Entry 7AQW (electron microscopy, 3.17 A resolution); this record covers chains L and M of the 13 polymer chains in the assembly.

Chain L:
Molecule: NADH-ubiquinone oxidoreductase chain 5
Source organism: Arabidopsis thaliana
Notes: EC 7.1.1.2
UniProtKB: B5TM94 (B5TM94_ARATH); residues 1-669 here = UniProt positions 1-669
Chain sequence (669 residues; row label = number of the first residue in the row):
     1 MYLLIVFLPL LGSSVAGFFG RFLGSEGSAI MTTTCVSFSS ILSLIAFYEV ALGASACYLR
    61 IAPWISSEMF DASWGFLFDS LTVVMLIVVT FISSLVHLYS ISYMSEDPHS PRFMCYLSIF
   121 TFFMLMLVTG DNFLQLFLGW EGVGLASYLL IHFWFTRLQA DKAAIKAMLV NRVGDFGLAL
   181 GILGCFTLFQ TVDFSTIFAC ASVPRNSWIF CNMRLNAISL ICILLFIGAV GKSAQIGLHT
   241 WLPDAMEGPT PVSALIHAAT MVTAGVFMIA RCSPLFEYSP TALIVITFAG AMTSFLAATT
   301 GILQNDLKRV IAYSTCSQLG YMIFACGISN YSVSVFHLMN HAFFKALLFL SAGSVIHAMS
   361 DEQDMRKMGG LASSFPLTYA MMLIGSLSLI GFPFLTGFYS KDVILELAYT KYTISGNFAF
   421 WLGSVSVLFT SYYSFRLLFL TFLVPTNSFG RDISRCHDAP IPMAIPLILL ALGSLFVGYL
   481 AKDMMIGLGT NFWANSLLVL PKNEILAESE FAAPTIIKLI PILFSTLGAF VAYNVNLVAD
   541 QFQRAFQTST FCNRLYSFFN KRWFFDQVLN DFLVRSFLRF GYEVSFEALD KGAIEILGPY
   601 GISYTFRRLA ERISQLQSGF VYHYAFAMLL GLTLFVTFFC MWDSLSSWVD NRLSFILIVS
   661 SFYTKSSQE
Disordered / not traced: 590-669
Construct notes: conflict Phe91 (Ser in B5TM94)
Ligand contacts: phosphatidylcholine (PC7; (7S)-4-hydroxy-N,N,N-trimethyl-9-oxo-7-[(palmitoyloxy)methyl]-3,5,8-trioxa-4-phosphahexacosan-1-aminium 4-oxide): Leu10, Ser13, Ser14, Gly17, Phe18, His109, Arg112, Cys115, Tyr116, Ile119, Phe122, Phe123, Leu145, Leu149

Chain M:
Molecule: NADH-ubiquinone oxidoreductase chain 4
Source organism: Arabidopsis thaliana
Notes: EC 7.1.1.2
UniProtKB: B5TM93 (B5TM93_ARATH); numbering as in UniProt (aligned over 1-495)
Chain sequence (495 residues; row label = number of the first residue in the row):
     1 MLEHFCECYF NLSGLILCPV LGSIILLFIP NSRIRLIRLI GLCASLITFL YSLVLWIQFD
    61 SSTAKFQFVE SLRWLPYENI NFYLGIDGIS LFFVILTTFL IPICILVGWS GMRSYGKEYI
   121 IAFLICEFLM IAVFCMLDLL LFYVFFESVL IPMFIIIGVW GSRQRKIKAA YQFFLYTLLG
   181 SLFMLLAILL ILFQTGTTDL QILLTTEFSE RRQIFLWIAF FASFAVKVPM VPVHIWLPEA
   241 HVEAPTAGSV ILAGILLKFG TYGFLRFSIP MFPEATLCFT PFIYTLSAIA IIYTSLTTLR
   301 QIDLKKIIAY SSVAHMNLVT IGMFSLNIQG IGGSILLMLS HGLVSSALFL CVGVLYDRHK
   361 TRLVRYYGGL VSTMPNFSTI FFFFTLANMS LPGTSSFIGE FLILVGAFQR NSLVATLAAL
   421 GMILGAAYSL WLYNRVVSGN LKPDFLHKFS DLNGREVFIF IPFLVGLVWM GVYPKVFLDC
   481 MHTSVSNLVQ HGKFH
Disordered / not traced: 1-270
Construct notes: conflict Leu326 (Pro in B5TM93)
Ligand contacts:
  - phosphatidylcholine (PC7; (7S)-4-hydroxy-N,N,N-trimethyl-9-oxo-7-[(palmitoyloxy)methyl]-3,5,8-trioxa-4-phosphahexacosan-1-aminium 4-oxide): Val371, Ser372, Pro375, Ser378, Thr379, Phe382, Phe383, Leu386, Leu391, Pro392, Tyr433
  - phosphatidylethanolamine (PTY): Ile461, Pro462, Leu464, Val465, Gly466, Val468, Trp469, Val472, Tyr473, Lys475, Val476

How chain L and chain M interact:
Pairs across the interface (69; chain L residue first):
  Pro63(L) - Tyr473(M)
  Trp64(L) - Phe397(M)  hydrophobic
  Trp64(L) - Ile398(M)
  Trp64(L) - Gly471(M)  hydrogen bond (side chain-backbone)
  Trp64(L) - Val472(M)
  Trp64(L) - Pro474(M)
  Ile65(L) - Ile398(M)  hydrophobic
  Ser66(L) - His482(M)  hydrogen bond (backbone-side chain)
  Ser67(L) - Gln329(M)
  Ser67(L) - Leu402(M)
  Glu68(L) - Gln329(M)
  Met69(L) - Gln329(M)
  Phe70(L) - Gln329(M)
  Phe70(L) - Phe401(M)  hydrophobic
  Phe70(L) - Val405(M)  hydrophobic
  Trp74(L) - Val472(M)  hydrogen bond (side chain-backbone)
  Leu134(L) - Phe401(M)  hydrophobic
  Phe137(L) - Phe397(M)  hydrophobic
  Leu138(L) - Pro392(M)  hydrophobic
  Glu141(L) - Pro392(M)
  Leu145(L) - Phe382(M)  hydrophobic
  Leu145(L) - Leu386(M)  hydrophobic
  Leu145(L) - Leu391(M)  hydrophobic
  Tyr148(L) - Leu430(M)
  Tyr148(L) - Asn434(M)  hydrogen bond
  Leu149(L) - Phe382(M)  hydrophobic
  Phe155(L) - Val371(M)  hydrophobic
  Phe155(L) - Ser438(M)
  Phe155(L) - Gly439(M)
  Thr156(L) - Asn440(M)  hydrogen bond (backbone-side chain)
  Asp161(L) - Asn434(M)
  Ile165(L) - Leu430(M)  hydrophobic
  Met168(L) - Leu430(M)  hydrophobic
  Leu169(L) - Ala427(M)  hydrophobic
  Arg172(L) - Ile423(M)
  Arg172(L) - Ala426(M)
  Phe176(L) - Thr416(M)
  Phe176(L) - Ala419(M)  hydrophobic
  Phe176(L) - Leu420(M)  hydrophobic
  Phe176(L) - Met422(M)  hydrophobic
  Phe176(L) - Ile423(M)  hydrophobic
  Ala179(L) - Met422(M)  hydrophobic
  Leu180(L) - Phe408(M)  hydrophobic
  Ile182(L) - Phe401(M)  hydrophobic
  Leu183(L) - Phe401(M)  hydrophobic
  Leu183(L) - Leu404(M)
  Leu183(L) - Val405(M)  hydrophobic
  Leu183(L) - Phe408(M)  hydrophobic
  Phe186(L) - Gln329(M)
  Phe186(L) - Gln409(M)
  Thr187(L) - Phe408(M)
  Ile209(L) - Ser412(M)  hydrogen bond (backbone-side chain)
  Phe210(L) - Phe408(M)  hydrophobic
  Phe210(L) - Ser412(M)
  Cys211(L) - Ser412(M)  hydrogen bond (backbone-side chain)
  Cys211(L) - Thr416(M)
  Asn212(L) - Leu413(M)
  Leu578(L) - Arg300(M)
  Phe580(L) - Tyr293(M)  hydrophobic
  Phe580(L) - Leu296(M)  hydrophobic
  Gly581(L) - Leu296(M)
  Gly581(L) - Thr297(M)
  Gly581(L) - Arg300(M)
  Tyr582(L) - Arg300(M)
  Ser585(L) - Tyr293(M)  hydrogen bond (side chain-backbone)
  Ser585(L) - Thr297(M)  hydrogen bond
  Phe586(L) - Thr297(M)
  Phe586(L) - Gln301(M)
  Leu589(L) - Tyr293(M)  hydrophobic
Interface residues without a listed pair, chain L (47 interface residues in all): His152, Val173, Asp175, Gln190, Trp208, Phe577
Interface residues without a listed pair, chain M (47 interface residues in all): Leu299, Ile328, Met389, Ser390, Gly393, Ala415, Trp431, Lys475, Leu478

In short:
The chain L/chain M interface involves 47 residues from each chain; the contacts include 9 hydrogen bonds.
Polar pairs include Trp64(L)-Gly471(M), Ser66(L)-His482(M) and Trp74(L)-Val472(M). Phosphatidylcholine is
bound between chain L and chain M. Chain M binds phosphatidylethanolamine.
Here chain L is NADH-ubiquinone oxidoreductase chain 5 and chain M is NADH-ubiquinone oxidoreductase chain 4,
both from Arabidopsis thaliana. Entry 7AQW (Cryo-EM structure of Arabidopsis thaliana Complex-I (membrane
tip)) was determined by electron microscopy together with 7AQQ, 7AQR, 7AR7, 7AR8, 7AR9, 7ARB, 7ARC and 7ARD
from the same study.
